Entry 7EY7 (electron microscopy, 4.30 A resolution (low resolution: residue-level contacts below are approximate; hydrogen-bond / salt-bridge calls are withheld)); this record covers chains s and S of the 42 polymer chains in the assembly.

Chain s:
Name: Tail tubular protein gp12
Organism: Escherichia phage T7
UniProtKB: P03747 (TUBE2_BPT7); numbering as in UniProt (aligned over 1-794)
Sequence (794 residues; each row starts with the number of its first residue):
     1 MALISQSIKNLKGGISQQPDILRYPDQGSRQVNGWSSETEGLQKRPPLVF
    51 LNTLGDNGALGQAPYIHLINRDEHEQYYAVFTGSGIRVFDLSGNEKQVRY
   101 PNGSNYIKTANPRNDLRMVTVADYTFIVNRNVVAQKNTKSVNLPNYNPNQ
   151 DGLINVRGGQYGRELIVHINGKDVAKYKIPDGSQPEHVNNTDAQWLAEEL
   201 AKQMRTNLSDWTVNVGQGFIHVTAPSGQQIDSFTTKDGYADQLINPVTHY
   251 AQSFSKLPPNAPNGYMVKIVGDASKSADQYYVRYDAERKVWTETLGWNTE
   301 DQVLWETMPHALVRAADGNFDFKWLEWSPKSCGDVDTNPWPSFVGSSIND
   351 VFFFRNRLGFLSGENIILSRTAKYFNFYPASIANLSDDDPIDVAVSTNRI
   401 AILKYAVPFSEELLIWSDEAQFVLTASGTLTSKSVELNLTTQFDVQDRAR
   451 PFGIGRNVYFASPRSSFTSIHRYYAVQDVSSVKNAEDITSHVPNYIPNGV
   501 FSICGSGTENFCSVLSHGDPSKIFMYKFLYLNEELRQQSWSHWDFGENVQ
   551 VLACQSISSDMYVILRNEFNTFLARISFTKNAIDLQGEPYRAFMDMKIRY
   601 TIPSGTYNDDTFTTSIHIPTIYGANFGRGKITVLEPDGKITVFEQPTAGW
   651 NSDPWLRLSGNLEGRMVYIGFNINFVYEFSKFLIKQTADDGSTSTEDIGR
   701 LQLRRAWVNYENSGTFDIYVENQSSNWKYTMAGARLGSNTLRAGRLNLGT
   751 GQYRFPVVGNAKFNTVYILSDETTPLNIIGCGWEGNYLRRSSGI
Disordered / not traced: 1, 791-794

Chain S:
Name: Tail tubular protein gp11
Organism: Escherichia phage T7
UniProtKB: P03746 (TUBE1_BPT7); numbering as in UniProt (aligned over 1-196)
Sequence (196 residues; each row starts with the number of its first residue):
     1 MRSYDMNVETAAELSAVNDILASIGEPPVSTLEGDANADAANARRILNKI
    51 NRQIQSRGWTFNIEEGITLLPDVYSNLIVYSDDYLSLMSTSGQSIYVNRG
   101 GYVYDRTSQSDRFDSGITVNIIRLRDYDEMPECFRYWIVTKASRQFNNRF
   151 FGAPEVEGVLQEEEDEARRLCMEYEMDYGGYNMLDGDAFTSGLLTR
Disordered / not traced: 196

Interface between chain s and chain S:
Residue-residue contacts - 21 pairs, chain s then chain S:
  Arg700(s) - Asp39(S)
  Gln702(s) - Ile24(S)
  Gln702(s) - Glu26(S)
  Gln702(s) - Phe151(S)
  Asn722(s) - Pro27(S)
  Gln723(s) - Ala36(S)
  Ser724(s) - Asp35(S)
  Ser724(s) - Ala36(S)
  Ser724(s) - Asn37(S)
  Trp727(s) - Pro27(S)
  Val758(s) - Gly25(S)
  Val758(s) - Pro27(S)
  Gly759(s) - Gly25(S)
  Asn760(s) - Glu26(S)
  Asn760(s) - Asp39(S)
  Phe763(s) - Asn37(S)
  Asn786(s) - Phe151(S)
  Arg790(s) - Arg149(S)
  Arg790(s) - Phe150(S)
  Arg790(s) - Phe151(S)
  Arg790(s) - Gly152(S)
Interface residues without a listed pair, chain s (14 interface residues in all): Tyr787, Leu788
Interface residues without a listed pair, chain S (15 interface residues in all): Ser30, Asn148, Pro154

In short:
The interface between chain s and chain S involves 14 residues on one side and 15 on the other.
Here chain s is Tail tubular protein gp12 and chain S is Tail tubular protein gp11, both from Escherichia
phage T7. Entry 7EY7 (bacteriophage T7 tail complex) was determined by electron microscopy together with 7EY6,
7EY8, 7EY9 and 7EYB from the same study.
